Entry 1Z0T (X-ray diffraction, 3.00 A resolution); this record covers chains A and F of the 6 polymer chains in the assembly.

[Chain A (and F)]
Molecule: Putative protease La homolog type
From: Archaeoglobus fulgidus
Notes: EC 3.4.21.53; fragment: proteolytic domain; chain F of this document is another copy of the same molecule, construct and numbering; everything in this record applies to it too
Reference sequence: O29883 (LONH_ARCFU); residues 417-621 here = UniProt positions 417-621
Chain sequence (205 residues; row label = number of the first residue in the row):
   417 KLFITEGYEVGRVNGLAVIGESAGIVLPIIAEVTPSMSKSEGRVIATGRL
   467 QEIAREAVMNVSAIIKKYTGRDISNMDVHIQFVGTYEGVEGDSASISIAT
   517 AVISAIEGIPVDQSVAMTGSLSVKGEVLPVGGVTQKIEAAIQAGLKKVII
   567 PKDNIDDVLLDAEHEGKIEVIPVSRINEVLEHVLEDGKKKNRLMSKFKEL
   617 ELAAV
Not modelled in the structure: 454-456, 615-621 (chain F: 454-456, 616-621)
Swiss-Prot annotation at these positions:
  - active site: Ser-509, Lys-552

[Chain A / chain F interface]
Pairs across the interface (39):
  Glu-468(A) / Thr-463(F)
  Glu-468(A) / Gly-464(F)
  Glu-468(A) / Gln-467(F)  hydrogen bond
  Ile-469(A) / Thr-463(F)
  Glu-472(A) / Ile-461(F)
  Glu-472(A) / Ala-462(F)
  Glu-472(A) / Thr-463(F)  hydrogen bond
  Glu-472(A) / Ile-496(F)
  Glu-472(A) / Gln-497(F)
  Met-475(A) / Arg-459(F)
  Met-475(A) / Ile-461(F)  hydrophobic
  Met-475(A) / His-495(F)
  Asn-476(A) / His-495(F)
  Asn-476(A) / Gln-497(F)
  Ser-490(A) / Met-453(F)
  Glu-506(A) / Arg-465(F)  salt bridge
  Glu-506(A) / Glu-503(F)
  Ser-509(A) / Gln-497(F)
  Ser-509(A) / Phe-498(F)
  Ala-510(A) / Gln-497(F)
  Ser-536(A) / Gln-497(F)
  Leu-537(A) / Gln-497(F)  hydrogen bond (backbone-side chain)
  Ser-538(A) / Glu-448(F)
  Val-539(A) / Glu-448(F)  hydrogen bond (backbone-side chain)
  Val-539(A) / Thr-450(F)
  Val-539(A) / His-495(F)
  Lys-540(A) / Glu-448(F)  hydrogen bond (backbone-side chain)
  Leu-544(A) / Arg-428(F)
  Leu-544(A) / Ile-446(F)  hydrophobic
  Pro-545(A) / Lys-417(F)
  Pro-545(A) / Leu-418(F)  hydrophobic
  Pro-545(A) / Val-499(F)
  Val-546(A) / Leu-418(F)
  Gly-547(A) / Gly-500(F)
  Gly-547(A) / Thr-501(F)
  Asp-569(A) / Lys-417(F)  hydrogen bond (backbone-backbone)
  Asn-570(A) / Lys-417(F)
  Asp-572(A) / Lys-417(F)  hydrogen bond (side chain-backbone)
  Asp-573(A) / Lys-417(F)  hydrogen bond (side chain-backbone)
Interface residues without a listed pair, chain A (23 interface residues in all): Asp-508
Interface residues without a listed pair, chain F (23 interface residues in all): Ile-420

[In short]
Chain A and chain F each contribute 23 residues to their interface; the contacts include 8 hydrogen bonds and
1 salt bridge. Polar contacts include Glu-506(A)/Arg-465(F), Glu-468(A)/Gln-467(F) and Glu-472(A)/Thr-463(F).
UniProt lists active-site residues Ser-509(A) and Lys-552(A) on chain A.
Both chains are Putative protease La homolog type (Archaeoglobus fulgidus). Entry 1Z0T (Crystal Structure of
A. fulgidus Lon proteolytic domain) was determined by X-ray diffraction together with 1Z0V from the same
study.
